Entry 8OTO (X-ray diffraction, 1.80 A resolution); this record covers chains A and B.

# Chain A
Protein: 2'-O-methyltransferase nsp16
Source organism: Severe acute respiratory syndrome coronavirus 2
Notes: EC 2.1.1.57
UniProt: P0DTD1 (R1AB_SARS2); residue numbers follow UniProt; this construct covers 6799-7096
Amino-acid sequence (304 residues; numbered 6799 to 7102; the number before each row is that of its first residue):
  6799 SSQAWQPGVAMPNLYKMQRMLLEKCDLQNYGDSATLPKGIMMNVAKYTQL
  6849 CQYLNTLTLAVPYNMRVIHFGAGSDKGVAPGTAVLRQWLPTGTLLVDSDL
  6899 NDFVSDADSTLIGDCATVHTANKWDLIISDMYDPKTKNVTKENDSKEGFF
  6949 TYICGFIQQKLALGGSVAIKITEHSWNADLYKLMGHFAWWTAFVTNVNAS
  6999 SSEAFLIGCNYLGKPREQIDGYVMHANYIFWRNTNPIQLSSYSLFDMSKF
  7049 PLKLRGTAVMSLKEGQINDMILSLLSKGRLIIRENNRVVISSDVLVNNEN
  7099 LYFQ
Not modelled in the structure: 7100-7102
Sequence notes: expression tag (7097-7102)
Small-molecule neighbours: adenosine monophosphate (AMP): Gly6869, Gly6871, Asp6897, Leu6898, Asn6899, Gly6911, Asp6912, Cys6913, Asp6928, Met6929, Tyr6930, Pro6932, Phe6947, Lys6968
Swiss-Prot annotation at these positions:
  - active site: Lys6844, Asp6928, Lys6968, Glu7001
  - mutagenesis: Asp6928 (D6928A: Complete loss of virus replication in human respiratory cells), Lys6968 (K6968A: Complete loss of virus replication in human respiratory cells)
From the paper describing this entry:
  - binding site for adenosine monophosphate: Lys6968

# Chain B
Protein: Non-structural protein 10
Source organism: Severe acute respiratory syndrome coronavirus 2
UniProt: P0DTD1 (R1AB_SARS2); residues 4254-4392 here = UniProt positions 4254-4392
Amino-acid sequence (140 residues; numbered 4253 to 4392; the number before each row is that of its first residue):
  4253 GAGNATEVPANSTVLSFCAFAVDAAKAYKDYLASGGQPITNCVKMLCTHT
  4303 GTGQAITVTPEANMDQESFGGASCCLYCRCHIDHPNPKGFCDLKGKYVQI
  4353 PTTCANDPVGFTLKNTVCTVCGMWKGYGCSCDQLREPMLQ
Not modelled in the structure: 4253-4270, 4387-4392
Sequence notes: expression tag (4253)
Bound ions: Zn2+ site 1: Cys4327, Cys4330, His4336, Cys4343; Zn2+ site 2: Cys4370, Cys4373, Cys4381, Cys4383
Swiss-Prot annotation at these positions:
  - binding site (Zn(2+)): Cys4327, Cys4330, His4336, Cys4343, Cys4370, Cys4373, Cys4381, Cys4383
  - site: Gln4392 (Cleavage)

# Chain A / chain B interface
Contacting residue pairs (42; chain A residue first):
  Lys6836(A) - Lys4296(B)  hydrogen bond (backbone-side chain)
  Gly6837(A) - Lys4296(B)
  Ile6838(A) - Lys4296(B)
  Ile6838(A) - Met4297(B)
  Ile6838(A) - Leu4298(B)  hydrophobic
  Met6839(A) - Asn4293(B)
  Met6839(A) - Cys4294(B)
  Val6842(A) - Val4295(B)  hydrophobic
  Val6842(A) - Lys4296(B)
  Thr6846(A) - Leu4298(B)
  Lys6874(A) - Asn4293(B)
  Val6876(A) - Asn4293(B)
  Val6876(A) - Val4295(B)  hydrophobic
  Val6876(A) - Arg4331(B)
  Pro6878(A) - Val4295(B)  hydrophobic
  Ala6881(A) - Met4297(B)
  Ala6881(A) - Tyr4349(B)  hydrogen bond (backbone-side chain)
  Val6882(A) - Met4297(B)  hydrophobic
  Arg6884(A) - Gly4347(B)  hydrogen bond (side chain-backbone)
  Arg6884(A) - Tyr4349(B)
  Gln6885(A) - Met4297(B)
  Gln6885(A) - Leu4298(B)  hydrogen bond (side chain-backbone)
  Gln6885(A) - Thr4311(B)
  Gln6885(A) - Pro4312(B)
  Gln6885(A) - Tyr4349(B)  hydrogen bond (backbone-side chain)
  Thr6889(A) - Val4310(B)
  Asp6900(A) - His4333(B)
  Val6902(A) - Cys4330(B)
  Val6902(A) - His4333(B)
  Ser6903(A) - Ala4324(B)
  Ser6903(A) - Lys4346(B)  hydrogen bond (backbone-side chain)
  Asp6904(A) - Gly4322(B)
  Asp6904(A) - Gly4323(B)  hydrogen bond (side chain-backbone)
  Asp6904(A) - Ala4324(B)  hydrogen bond (side chain-backbone)
  Asp6904(A) - Lys4346(B)
  Asp6904(A) - Gly4347(B)  hydrogen bond (side chain-backbone)
  Asp6904(A) - Lys4348(B)
  Ala6905(A) - Lys4346(B)
  Leu7042(A) - Leu4298(B)  hydrophobic
  Met7045(A) - Leu4298(B)
  Met7045(A) - Thr4300(B)
  Ser7046(A) - Thr4300(B)
Interface residues without a listed pair, chain A (24 interface residues in all): Pro6835, Ala6843
Interface residues without a listed pair, chain B (23 interface residues in all): Cys4299, Ser4325, Leu4345

# In short
24 residues of chain A face 23 of chain B across their interface; the contacts include 9 hydrogen bonds. Among
the polar pairs are Lys6836(A)-Lys4296(B), Ala6881(A)-Tyr4349(B) and Arg6884(A)-Gly4347(B). Chain A binds
adenosine monophosphate. The paper reports a binding site for adenosine monophosphate at Lys6968(A).
Here chain A is 2'-O-methyltransferase nsp16 and chain B is Non-structural protein 10, both from Severe acute
respiratory syndrome coronavirus 2. Entry 8OTO (SARS-CoV-2 nsp10-16 methyltransferase in complex with AMP) was
determined by X-ray diffraction together with 8BSD, 8BZV, 8C5M, 8OSX, 8OT0, 8OTR and 8 further entries from
the same study.
